Entry 9MM1 (electron microscopy, 2.08 A resolution); this record covers chains A and B of the 4 polymer chains in the assembly.

# Chain A
Name: Nitrogenase molybdenum-iron protein alpha chain
From: Azotobacter vinelandii
Notes: EC 1.18.6.1
UniProtKB: P07328 (NIFD_AZOVI); residues 1-492 here = UniProt positions 1-492
Amino-acid sequence (492 residues; row label = number of the first residue in the row):
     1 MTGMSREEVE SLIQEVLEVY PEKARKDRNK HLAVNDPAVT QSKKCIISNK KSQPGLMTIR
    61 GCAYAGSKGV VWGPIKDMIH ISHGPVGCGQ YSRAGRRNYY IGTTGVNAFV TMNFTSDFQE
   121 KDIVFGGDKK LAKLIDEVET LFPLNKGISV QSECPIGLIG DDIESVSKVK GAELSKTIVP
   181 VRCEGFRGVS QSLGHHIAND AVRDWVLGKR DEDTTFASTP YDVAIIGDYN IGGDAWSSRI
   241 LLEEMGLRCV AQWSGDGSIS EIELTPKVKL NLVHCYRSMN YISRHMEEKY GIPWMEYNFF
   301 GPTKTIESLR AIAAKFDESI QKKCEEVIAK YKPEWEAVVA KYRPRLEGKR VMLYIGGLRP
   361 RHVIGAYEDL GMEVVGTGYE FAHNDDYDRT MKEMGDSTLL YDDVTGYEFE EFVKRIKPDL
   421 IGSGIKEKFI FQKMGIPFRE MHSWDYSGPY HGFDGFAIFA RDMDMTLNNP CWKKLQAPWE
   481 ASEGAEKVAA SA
Unresolved in the structure: 1-3, 481-492
Bound ions: fe(8)-S(7) cluster Fe: Cys62, Cys88, Cys154 (shared with Cys70(B), Cys95(B), Cys153(B) of chain B); Fe ion: Cys275, His442 (together with 3-hydroxy-3-carboxy-adipic acid)
Small-molecule neighbours:
  - fe(8)-S(7) cluster (CLF): Cys62, Tyr64, Pro85, Val86, Gly87, Cys88, Tyr91, Glu153, Cys154, Gly185
  - 3-hydroxy-3-carboxy-adipic acid (HCA): Ala65, Gly95, Arg96, Gln191, Gly424, Ile425, Lys426, His442
  - ICS (iron-sulfur-molybdenum cluster with interstitial carbon): Val70, Arg96, His195, Tyr229, Ile231, Cys275, Arg277, Ser278, Ile355, Gly356, Gly357, Leu358, Arg359, Glu380, Phe381, Met441, His442
UniProt features mapped onto this chain:
  - binding site ([8Fe-7S] cluster): Cys62, Cys88, Cys154
  - binding site ([7Fe-Mo-9S-C-homocitryl] cluster): Cys275, His442
  - mutagenesis: His195 (H195Q: No nitrogenase activity)

# Chain B
Name: Nitrogenase molybdenum-iron protein beta chain
From: Azotobacter vinelandii
Notes: EC 1.18.6.1
UniProtKB: P07329 (NIFK_AZOVI); residues 1-523 here = UniProt positions 1-523
Amino-acid sequence (523 residues; numbered 1 to 523; the number before each row is that of its first residue):
     1 MSQQVDKIKA SYPLFLDQDY KDMLAKKRDG FEEKYPQDKI DEVFQWTTTK EYQELNFQRE
    61 ALTVNPAKAC QPLGAVLCAL GFEKTMPYVH GSQGCVAYFR SYFNRHFREP VSCVSDSMTE
   121 DAAVFGGQQN MKDGLQNCKA TYKPDMIAVS TTCMAEVIGD DLNAFINNSK KEGFIPDEFP
   181 VPFAHTPSFV GSHVTGWDNM FEGIARYFTL KSMDDKVVGS NKKINIVPGF ETYLGNFRVI
   241 KRMLSEMGVG YSLLSDPEEV LDTPADGQFR MYAGGTTQEE MKDAPNALNT VLLQPWHLEK
   301 TKKFVEGTWK HEVPKLNIPM GLDWTDEFLM KVSEISGQPI PASLTKERGR LVDMMTDSHT
   361 WLHGKRFALW GDPDFVMGLV KFLLELGCEP VHILCHNGNK RWKKAVDAIL AASPYGKNAT
   421 VYIGKDLWHL RSLVFTDKPD FMIGNSYGKF IQRDTLHKGK EFEVPLIRIG FPIFDRHHLH
   481 RSTTLGYEGA MQILTTLVNS ILERLDEETR GMQATDYNHD LVR
Unresolved in the structure: 1
Bound ions: fe(8)-S(7) cluster Fe: Cys70, Cys95, Cys153 (shared with Cys62(A), Cys88(A), Cys154(A) of chain A); Fe ion site 1: Arg108 (shared with 2 residues of chain D); Fe ion site 2: Asp353, Asp357 (shared with 2 residues of chain D)
Small-molecule neighbours: fe(8)-S(7) cluster (CLF): Cys70, Pro72, Ser92, Gly94, Cys95, Tyr98, Phe99, Thr152, Cys153, Ser188
UniProt features mapped onto this chain:
  - binding site ([8Fe-7S] cluster): Cys70, Cys95, Cys153, Ser188

# Chain A / chain B interface
Residue-residue contacts (198):
  Val19(A) with Thr141(B)
  Tyr20(A) with Thr141(B)
  Pro21(A) with Asn137(B); Ala140(B)
  Lys23(A) with Asp133(B), salt bridge; Asn137(B)
  Ala24(A) with Asn137(B)
  Lys51(A) with Asp116(B); Ser117(B), hydrogen bond (side chain-backbone); Asn130(B)
  Ser52(A) with Gln93(B), hydrogen bond; Ser117(B), hydrogen bond
  Gln53(A) with Asn137(B), hydrogen bond
  Pro54(A) with Ser115(B); Asp116(B); Asn130(B); Asp133(B); Gly134(B); Asn137(B), hydrogen bond (backbone-side chain)
  Gly55(A) with Ser115(B), hydrogen bond (backbone-backbone); Gly134(B); Asn137(B); Cys138(B), hydrogen bond (backbone-backbone)
  Leu56(A) with Thr141(B); Tyr142(B), hydrogen bond (backbone-side chain)
  Met57(A) with Met86(B), hydrophobic; Arg100(B); Ser112(B); Cys113(B); Val114(B), hydrophobic; Tyr142(B)
  Thr58(A) with Gln93(B); Arg100(B)
  Ile59(A) with Arg100(B)
  Arg60(A) with Gln93(B); Ala97(B)
  Gly61(A) with Gln93(B)
  Cys62(A) with Gly94(B)
  Tyr64(A) with Tyr98(B)
  Ala65(A) with Tyr98(B)
  Lys76(A) with Glu32(B), salt bridge
  Pro85(A) with Ser188(B)
  Val86(A) with Pro66(B), hydrophobic; Ala69(B)
  Gly87(A) with Cys70(B)
  Gln90(A) with Pro66(B), hydrogen bond (side chain-backbone); Lys68(B), hydrogen bond (side chain-backbone); Tyr102(B); Tyr447(B), hydrogen bond (backbone-side chain)
  Tyr91(A) with Ala69(B); Cys70(B), hydrogen bond; Leu73(B); Tyr98(B), hydrophobic; Phe99(B), hydrophobic; Tyr102(B), hydrophobic
  Ser92(A) with Tyr98(B)
  Arg93(A) with Asn65(B), hydrogen bond; Tyr447(B); Phe450(B)
  Gly95(A) with Arg105(B), hydrogen bond (backbone-side chain)
  Tyr99(A) with Ser11(B)
  Thr103(A) with Ile40(B)
  Thr104(A) with Arg453(B)
  Gly105(A) with Trp428(B)
  Val106(A) with Ile40(B); Val43(B), hydrophobic; Phe44(B), hydrophobic
  Asn107(A) with Lys34(B); Ile40(B)
  Met112(A) with Val64(B), hydrophobic; Asn65(B); Trp428(B), hydrophobic
  Asn113(A) with Thr63(B); Val64(B); Asn65(B), hydrogen bond (backbone-backbone); Pro66(B)
  Phe114(A) with Thr63(B); Val64(B), hydrophobic
  Thr115(A) with Thr63(B), hydrogen bond (backbone-backbone)
  Ser116(A) with Ala61(B)
  Asp117(A) with Thr63(B); Lys68(B), salt bridge; His396(B), salt bridge
  Phe118(A) with Phe189(B)
  Gln119(A) with Phe189(B), hydrogen bond (side chain-backbone)
  Glu120(A) with Phe189(B); Val190(B)
  Ile123(A) with Phe189(B), hydrophobic
  Lys130(A) with Ala61(B)
  Lys133(A) with Ala61(B)
  Leu134(A) with Ala61(B); Leu62(B), hydrophobic
  Glu137(A) with Arg59(B); Glu60(B), hydrogen bond (side chain-backbone); Ala61(B), hydrogen bond (side chain-backbone); Leu62(B), hydrogen bond (side chain-backbone)
  Val138(A) with Leu62(B), hydrophobic
  Thr140(A) with Trp46(B)
  Leu141(A) with Tyr52(B), hydrogen bond (backbone-side chain); Leu55(B), hydrophobic; Asn56(B); Arg59(B)
  Phe142(A) with Trp428(B), hydrophobic
  Pro143(A) with Trp46(B)
  Leu144(A) with Tyr35(B); Lys39(B); Val43(B), hydrophobic
  Lys146(A) with Glu32(B); Glu33(B), hydrogen bond (side chain-backbone)
  Cys154(A) with Ser92(B)
  Pro155(A) with Cys153(B)
  Leu158(A) with Ala123(B), hydrophobic; Met154(B); Val157(B), hydrophobic; Ile158(B), hydrophobic
  Ile159(A) with Val157(B), hydrophobic
  Phe186(A) with Ser92(B); Thr119(B); Glu120(B), hydrogen bond (backbone-backbone); Met154(B), hydrophobic
  Arg187(A) with Glu120(B), salt bridge
  Gly188(A) with Thr119(B); Glu120(B), hydrogen bond (backbone-side chain)
  Val189(A) with Gln93(B), hydrogen bond (backbone-side chain)
  Arg210(A) with Glu33(B), salt bridge
  Phe216(A) with Phe31(B), hydrophobic
  Gly232(A) with Ser11(B); Phe15(B)
  Gly233(A) with Phe15(B)
  Trp236(A) with Phe15(B), hydrophobic; Tyr20(B); Met23(B); Leu24(B)
  Ser237(A) with Tyr20(B), hydrogen bond
  Arg239(A) with Met23(B); Lys27(B); Phe31(B)
  Ile240(A) with Asp19(B); Tyr20(B), hydrophobic; Met23(B), hydrogen bond (backbone-side chain)
  Glu243(A) with Met23(B); Lys26(B)
  Arg248(A) with Phe31(B)
  Cys249(A) with Phe31(B)
  Val250(A) with Phe31(B)
  Gln252(A) with Lys27(B)
  Asp256(A) with Lys27(B), salt bridge
  Ser258(A) with Phe31(B); Glu32(B)
  Ser260(A) with Phe31(B), hydrogen bond (side chain-backbone); Glu32(B), hydrogen bond (side chain-backbone); Glu33(B)
  Glu261(A) with Lys27(B), salt bridge; Phe31(B); Glu32(B)
  Glu334(A) with Ser2(B); Gln3(B), hydrogen bond (side chain-backbone)
  Ala337(A) with Val5(B)
  Lys341(A) with Val5(B)
  Tyr342(A) with Ile8(B)
  Gly406(A) with Tyr142(B)
  Tyr407(A) with Thr141(B); Tyr142(B), hydrogen bond (backbone-side chain)
  Glu410(A) with Phe269(B)
  Ile425(A) with Ser101(B); Asn104(B)
  Lys426(A) with Ala97(B); Arg100(B); Asn104(B)
  Phe429(A) with Asn104(B); Arg108(B); Glu109(B); Pro110(B)
  Ile430(A) with Pro110(B); Phe269(B), hydrophobic
  Lys433(A) with Glu109(B), salt bridge; Pro110(B); Thr263(B), hydrogen bond (side chain-backbone); Asp266(B); Gly267(B), hydrogen bond (backbone-backbone); Gln268(B), hydrogen bond (backbone-backbone)
  Met434(A) with Gly267(B)
  Gly448(A) with Ala10(B); Ser11(B), hydrogen bond (backbone-backbone)
  Pro449(A) with Ser11(B)
  Asp454(A) with Ser2(B), hydrogen bond (side chain-backbone); Gln3(B), hydrogen bond (backbone-side chain); Leu14(B); Tyr20(B), hydrogen bond
  Ala457(A) with Ile8(B)
  Ile458(A) with Gln3(B); Ile8(B), hydrophobic; Lys9(B); Ala10(B), hydrophobic
  Arg461(A) with Ile8(B)
  Leu475(A) with Ala265(B); Asp266(B); Gly267(B)
Interface residues without a listed pair, chain A (114 interface residues in all): Ile81, Cys88, Ile101, Gly102, Thr111, Ser190, Leu264, Lys330, Tyr331, Val338, Thr405, Gln432, Gly435, Ser447
Interface residues without a listed pair, chain B (99 interface residues in all): Asp6, Gln58, Ala67, Met118, Gln136, Pro264, Met271, Leu427, Asp454

# Overview
The interface between chain A and chain B involves 114 residues on one side and 99 on the other; the contacts
include 38 hydrogen bonds and 9 salt bridges. Among the polar pairs are Lys23(A)-Asp133(B), Lys76(A)-Glu32(B)
and Asp117(A)-Lys68(B).
Chain A is Nitrogenase molybdenum-iron protein alpha chain and chain B is Nitrogenase molybdenum-iron protein
beta chain, both from Azotobacter vinelandii; the structure, Azotobacter vinelandii Reduced MoFeP (C2
symmetry) obtained using the SPT Labtech chameleon of 60 mM sodium ..., was determined by electron microscopy
together with 9CQM, 9CQN, 9CQO, 9CQP, 9CQQ, 9CQR and 12 further entries from the same study.
